Entry 5L5E (X-ray diffraction, 2.90 A resolution); this record covers chains H and I of the 28 polymer chains in the assembly.

[Chain H]
Molecule: Proteasome subunit beta type-2
Organism: Saccharomyces cerevisiae (strain ATCC 204508 / S288c)
Notes: EC 3.4.25.1
Reference sequence: P25043 (PSB2_YEAST); residues 1-232 here correspond to UniProt positions 30-261 (UniProt number = residue number + 29)
Amino-acid sequence (232 residues; row label = number of the first residue in the row):
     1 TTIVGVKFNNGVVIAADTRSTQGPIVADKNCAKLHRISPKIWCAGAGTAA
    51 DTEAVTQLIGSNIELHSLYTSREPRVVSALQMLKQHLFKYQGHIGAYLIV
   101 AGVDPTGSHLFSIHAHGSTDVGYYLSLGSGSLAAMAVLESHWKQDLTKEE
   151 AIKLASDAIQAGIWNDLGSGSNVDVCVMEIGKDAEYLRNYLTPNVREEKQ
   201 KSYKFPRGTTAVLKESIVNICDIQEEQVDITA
Unresolved in the structure: 227-232
Covalent attachments: CARFILZOMIB, bound form (3BV) linked to Thr1
Small-molecule neighbours:
  - CARFILZOMIB, bound form (3BV; N-{(2S)-2-[(morpholin-4-ylacetyl)amino]-4-phenylbutanoyl}-L-leucyl-N-[(2R,3S,4S)-1,3-dihydroxy-2,6-dimethylheptan-4-yl]-L-phenylalaninamide), molecule 1: Arg19, Ser20, Thr21, Gln22, Ala27, Cys31, Lys33, Gly45, Ala46, Gly47, Thr48, Ala49, Thr52, Ser129, Gly168
  - CARFILZOMIB, bound form (3BV), molecule 2: His114, His116, Ser118, Asp120
UniProt features mapped onto this chain:
  - active site: Thr1 (Nucleophile)

[Chain I]
Molecule: Proteasome subunit beta type-3
Organism: Saccharomyces cerevisiae (strain ATCC 204508 / S288c)
Notes: EC 3.4.25.1
Reference sequence: P25451 (PSB3_YEAST); residues 0-204 here correspond to UniProt positions 1-205 (UniProt number = residue number + 1)
Amino-acid sequence (205 residues; row label = number of the first residue in the row; numbering starts at 0):
     0 MSDPSSINGGIVVAMTGKDCVAIACDLRLGSQSLGVSNKFEKIFHYGHVF
    50 LGITGLATDVTTLNEMFRYKTNLYKLKEERAIEPETFTQLVSSSLYERRF
   100 GPYFVGPVVAGINSKSGKPFIAGFDLIGCIDEAKDFIVSGTASDQLFGMC
   150 ESLYEPNLEPEDLFETISQALLNAADRDALSGWGAVVYIIKKDEVVKRYL
   200 KMRQD
Unresolved in the structure: 0
Bound ions: Mg2+ site 1: Ala174, Asp177, Ser180; Mg2+ site 2: Asp204 (shared with 3 residues of chain Y)
Small-molecule neighbours: CARFILZOMIB, bound form (3BV; N-{(2S)-2-[(morpholin-4-ylacetyl)amino]-4-phenylbutanoyl}-L-leucyl-N-[(2R,3S,4S)-1,3-dihydroxy-2,6-dimethylheptan-4-yl]-L-phenylalaninamide): Ser4, Arg98, Asp124, Leu125, Ile126, Cys128
UniProt features mapped onto this chain:
  - modified residue: Ser30 (Phosphoserine)
  - cross-link: Lys69 (Glycyl lysine isopeptide (Lys-Gly) (interchain with G-Cter in ubiquitin))

[Interface between chain H and chain I]
Contacting residue pairs - 59 pairs, chain H then chain I:
  Ile25(H) - Asp143(I)
  Ile25(H) - Phe146(I)  hydrophobic
  Val26(H) - Phe146(I)
  Ala27(H) - Asp130(I)
  Asp28(H) - Asp130(I)
  Lys29(H) - Glu150(I)  salt bridge
  Thr48(H) - Ile126(I)
  Ala49(H) - Cys128(I)  hydrophobic
  Ala50(H) - Tyr95(I)
  Ala50(H) - Ile126(I)  hydrophobic
  Ala50(H) - Cys128(I)
  Asp51(H) - Tyr95(I)  hydrogen bond
  Asp51(H) - Arg98(I)  salt bridge
  Ala54(H) - Tyr95(I)
  Tyr90(H) - Phe99(I)  hydrophobic
  His93(H) - Arg98(I)  hydrogen bond (backbone-side chain)
  His93(H) - Phe99(I)
  Ile94(H) - Phe99(I)  hydrophobic
  Arg196(H) - Glu150(I)  salt bridge
  Lys199(H) - Glu150(I)
  Lys199(H) - Ser151(I)
  Lys199(H) - Tyr153(I)  hydrogen bond (side chain-backbone)
  Ser202(H) - Glu154(I)  hydrogen bond
  Tyr203(H) - Ser151(I)
  Tyr203(H) - Leu152(I)  hydrophobic
  Lys204(H) - Asp161(I)  salt bridge
  Phe205(H) - Glu164(I)
  Phe205(H) - Gln168(I)
  Arg207(H) - Glu160(I)  salt bridge
  Arg207(H) - Asp161(I)  salt bridge
  Arg207(H) - Glu164(I)
  Gly208(H) - Glu164(I)  hydrogen bond (backbone-side chain)
  Thr209(H) - Glu164(I)
  Thr210(H) - Glu164(I)  hydrogen bond
  Thr210(H) - Ser167(I)
  Thr210(H) - Gln168(I)  hydrogen bond
  Thr210(H) - Leu199(I)
  Ala211(H) - Leu199(I)
  Ala211(H) - Lys200(I)  hydrogen bond (backbone-backbone)
  Val212(H) - Phe163(I)  hydrophobic
  Val212(H) - Tyr198(I)
  Leu213(H) - Tyr198(I)  hydrogen bond (backbone-backbone)
  Leu213(H) - Leu199(I)
  Leu213(H) - Lys200(I)
  Lys214(H) - Lys196(I)
  Lys214(H) - Arg197(I)
  Lys214(H) - Tyr198(I)  hydrogen bond (backbone-backbone)
  Glu215(H) - Lys196(I)
  Glu215(H) - Arg197(I)  salt bridge
  Ser216(H) - Val195(I)
  Ser216(H) - Lys196(I)  hydrogen bond (backbone-backbone)
  Ile217(H) - Val194(I)
  Val218(H) - His44(I)
  Val218(H) - Val194(I)  hydrogen bond (backbone-backbone)
  Val218(H) - Lys196(I)
  Asn219(H) - His44(I)
  Ile220(H) - Gly46(I)
  Ile220(H) - Val194(I)  hydrophobic
  Asp222(H) - Lys74(I)  salt bridge
Interface residues without a listed pair, chain H (35 interface residues in all): Pro206
Interface residues without a listed pair, chain I (37 interface residues in all): His47, Phe49, Asp124, Leu157, Glu158, Thr165, Leu171, Tyr187

[Overview]
The interface between chain H and chain I involves 35 residues on one side and 37 on the other; the contacts
include 12 hydrogen bonds and 8 salt bridges. Among the polar pairs are Lys29(H)-Glu150(I), Asp51(H)-Arg98(I)
and Arg196(H)-Glu150(I). Bound to chain H: CARFILZOMIB, bound form.
Here chain H is Proteasome subunit beta type-2 and chain I is Proteasome subunit beta type-3, both from
Saccharomyces cerevisiae (strain ATCC 204508 / S288c). Entry 5L5E (Yeast 20S proteasome with human beta5i
(1-138) and human beta6 (97-111; 118-133) in complex with carfilzomib) was determined by X-ray diffraction
(same publication as 5L52, 5L54, 5L55, 5L5A, 5L5B, 5L5D and 30 further entries).
